3S8N - chains A and B; structure by X-ray diffraction, 1.71 A resolution.

# Chain A
Molecule: Growth factor receptor-bound protein 2
Source organism: Homo sapiens
UniProt: P62993 (GRB2_HUMAN); residues 53-163 here = UniProt positions 53-163
Chain sequence (117 residues; each row starts with the number of its first residue):
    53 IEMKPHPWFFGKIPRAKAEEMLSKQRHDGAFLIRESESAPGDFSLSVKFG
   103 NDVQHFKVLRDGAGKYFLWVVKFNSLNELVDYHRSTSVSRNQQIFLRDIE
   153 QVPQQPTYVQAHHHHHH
Disordered / not traced: 53, 155-169
Sequence notes: expression tag (164-169)
UniProt features mapped onto this chain:
  - modified residue: Lys109 (N6-acetyllysine)
  - cross-link: Lys109 (Glycyl lysine isopeptide (Lys-Gly) (interchain with G-Cter in ubiquitin))
  - mutagenesis: Glu89 (E89K: No effect on the interaction with SOS1), Ser90 (S90N: No effect on the interaction with SOS1), Lys109 (K109R: Loss of polyubiquitination), Val123 (V123P: Strong loss of clustering of phospho-LAT at the T-cell plasma membrane)

# Chain B
Molecule: pYAc5cN
Chain sequence (5 residues; each row starts with the number of its first residue):
     1 XYXNX
Modified positions: ACE (acetyl group) at position 1, AC5 (1-aminocyclopentanecarboxylic acid) at position 3, NH2 (amino group) at position 5; Tyr2 (o-phosphotyrosine; PTR)

# Interface between chain A and chain B
Contacting residue pairs (18):
  Arg67(A) - ACE_1(B)  hydrogen bond (side chain-backbone)
  Arg67(A) - Tyr2(B)
  Arg86(A) - Tyr2(B)
  Ser88(A) - Tyr2(B)
  Ser90(A) - Tyr2(B)
  Ser96(A) - Tyr2(B)
  Gln106(A) - AC5_3(B)
  His107(A) - ACE_1(B)
  His107(A) - Tyr2(B)
  His107(A) - AC5_3(B)  hydrogen bond (backbone-backbone)
  Phe108(A) - AC5_3(B)
  Phe108(A) - Asn4(B)
  Lys109(A) - Tyr2(B)
  Lys109(A) - Asn4(B)  hydrogen bond (backbone-side chain)
  Lys109(A) - NH2_5(B)
  Leu120(A) - Asn4(B)  hydrogen bond (backbone-side chain)
  Trp121(A) - AC5_3(B)
  Trp121(A) - Asn4(B)
Interface residues without a listed pair, chain A (12 interface residues in all): Leu111
From the paper, about this interface:
  - interface residues, chain A: His107(A), Phe108(A)

# Overview
The interface between chain A and chain B involves 12 residues on one side and 5 on the other; the contacts
include 4 hydrogen bonds. Polar pairs include Arg67(A)-ACE_1(B), Lys109(A)-Asn4(B) and Leu120(A)-Asn4(B).
Curated annotation (UniProt) lists 4 mutagenesis sites on chain A. From the paper: interface residues
His107(A) and Phe108(A).
Chain A is Growth factor receptor-bound protein 2 (Homo sapiens) and chain B is pYAc5cN; the structure,
Crystal Structure of the Grb2 SH2 Domain in Complex with a pYXN-Derived Tripeptide, was determined by X-ray
diffraction together with 3OV1, 3OVE, 3S8L and 3S8O from the same study.
